Entry 3G6U (X-ray diffraction, 1.90 A resolution); this record covers chains A and C of the 4 polymer chains in the assembly.

[Chain A]
Molecule: Glucocorticoid receptor
From: Rattus norvegicus
Reference sequence: P06536 (GCR_RAT); residues 440-525 here = UniProt positions 440-525
Chain sequence (90 residues; row label = number of the first residue in the row):
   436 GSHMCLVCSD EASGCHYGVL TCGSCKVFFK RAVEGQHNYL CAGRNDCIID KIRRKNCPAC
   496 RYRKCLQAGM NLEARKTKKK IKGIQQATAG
Not modelled in the structure: 436, 514-525
Sequence notes: expression tag (436-439)
From the paper describing this entry:
  - mutagenesis - R510A, K514A: decreased binding to DNA
  - mutagenesis - K514A: unchanged signaling
  - mutagenesis - H472A, R510A: increased signaling
  - mutagenesis - H472R: decreased signaling
  - mutagenesis - G470A, N473A: decreased signaling in response to Pal
  - mutagenesis - G470A: decreased signaling in response to Tat

[Chain C]
Molecule: 16-nt DNA strand
Sequence (16 nucleotides; row label = number of the first residue in the row):
     1 AAGAACACCC TGTTCT

[Chain A / chain C interface]
Pairs across the interface (12):
  Cys450(A) with DA1(C), sugar contact; DA2(C), phosphate contact
  His451(A) with DA1(C), sugar contact; DA2(C), salt bridge to the phosphate
  Tyr452(A) with DA2(C), hydrogen bond to the phosphate; DG3(C), hydrogen bond to the phosphate
  Lys461(A) with DA2(C), base contact; DG3(C), hydrogen bond to the base
  Lys465(A) with DG3(C), salt bridge to the phosphate
  Arg466(A) with DA5(C), base contact
  Arg510(A) with DA1(C), sugar contact; DA2(C), sugar contact
Interface residues without a listed pair, chain A (8 interface residues in all): Val462
Interface residues without a listed pair, chain C (6 interface residues in all): DA4, DC6

[Summary]
8 residues of chain A and 6 residues of chain C are in contact, with 3 hydrogen bonds and 2 salt bridges.
Among the polar pairs are Lys461(A)-DG3(C), Tyr452(A)-DA2(C) and Tyr452(A)-DG3(C). The paper reports that
R510A and K514A of chain A reduce binding to DNA; H472A and R510A of chain A increase signaling; 6
substitutions were tested in all.
Here chain A is Glucocorticoid receptor (Rattus norvegicus) and chain C is a 16-nt DNA strand. Entry 3G6U (GR
DNA-binding domain:FKBP5 16bp complex-49) was determined by X-ray diffraction (same publication as 3FYL, 3G6P,
3G6Q, 3G6R, 3G6T, 3G8U and 8 further entries).
